4DO9 - chains A and P of the 4 polymer chains in the assembly; structure by X-ray diffraction, 2.05 A resolution.

[Chain A]
Name: DNA polymerase beta
Organism: Homo sapiens
Notes: EC 2.7.7.7, 4.2.99.-; fragment: DNA Polymerase Beta
UniProtKB: P06746 (DPOLB_HUMAN); numbering as in UniProt (aligned over 1-335)
Amino-acid sequence (335 residues; row label = number of the first residue in the row):
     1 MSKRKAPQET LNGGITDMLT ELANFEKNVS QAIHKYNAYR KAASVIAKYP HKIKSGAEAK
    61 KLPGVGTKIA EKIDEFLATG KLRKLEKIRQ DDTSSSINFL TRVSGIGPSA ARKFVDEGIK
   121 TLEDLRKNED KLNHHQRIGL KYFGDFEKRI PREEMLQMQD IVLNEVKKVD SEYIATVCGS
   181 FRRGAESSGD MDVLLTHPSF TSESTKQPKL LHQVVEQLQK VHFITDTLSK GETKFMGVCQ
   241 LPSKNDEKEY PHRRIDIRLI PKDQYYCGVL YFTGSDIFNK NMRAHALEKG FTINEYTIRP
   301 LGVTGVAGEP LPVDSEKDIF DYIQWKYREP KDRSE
Disordered / not traced: 1-9
Metal / ion sites: Na+ site 1: Lys-60, Leu-62, Val-65 (shared with 1 residue of chain D); Na+ site 2: Thr-101, Val-103, Ile-106 (shared with DG9(P) of chain P); Mg2+: Asp-190, Asp-192 (together with GFH); Na+ site 3: Asp-190, Asp-192, Asp-256 (together with GFH)
Residues lining bound ligands: GFH (2'-deoxy-5'-O-[(R)-{[(R)-[(R)-fluoro(phosphono)methyl](hydroxy)phosphoryl]oxy}(hydroxy)phosphoryl]guanosine): Arg-149, Gly-179, Ser-180, Arg-183, Ser-188, Gly-189, Asp-190, Asp-192, Tyr-271, Phe-272, Thr-273, Gly-274, Ser-275, Asp-276, Asn-279, Arg-283
UniProt features mapped onto this chain:
  - region: Arg-183 to Asp-192 (DNA-binding)
  - active site: Lys-72 (Nucleophile)
  - binding site (K(+)): Lys-60, Leu-62, Val-65, Thr-101, Val-103, Ile-106
  - binding site (Na(+)): Lys-60, Leu-62, Val-65, Thr-101, Val-103, Ile-106
  - binding site (dATP): Arg-149, Ser-180, Arg-183, Gly-189, Asp-190
  - binding site (dCTP): Arg-149, Ser-180, Arg-183, Gly-189, Asp-190
  - binding site (dGTP): Arg-149, Ser-180, Arg-183, Gly-189, Asp-190, Asp-192
  - binding site (dTTP): Arg-149, Ser-180, Arg-183, Gly-189, Asp-190
  - binding site (Mg(2+)): Asp-190, Asp-192, Asp-256
  - modified residue: Lys-72 (N6-acetyllysine), Arg-83 (Omega-N-methylarginine), Arg-152 (Omega-N-methylarginine)
  - cross-link (Glycyl lysine isopeptide (Lys-Gly)): Lys-41 (interchain with G-Cter in ubiquitin), Lys-61 (interchain with G-Cter in ubiquitin), Lys-81 (interchain with G-Cter in ubiquitin)
What the authors report for this chain:
  - binding site for GFH: Arg-183, Asp-190, Asp-192
  - Mg2+ coordination: Asp-190, Asp-192

[Chain P]
Molecule: G C T G A T G C G (doc)
Sequence (10 nucleotides; row label = number of the first residue in the row):
     1 GCTGATGCGC
Modified / non-standard residues: DOC (2',3'-dideoxycytidine-5'-monophosphate) at position 10
Metal / ion sites: Na+: DG9 (shared with Thr-101(A), Val-103(A), Ile-106(A) of chain A)

[How chain A and chain P interact]
Pairs across the interface (14):
  Ser-104(A) with DG9(P), phosphate contact
  Gly-105(A) with DC8(P), phosphate contact; DG9(P), hydrogen bond to the phosphate
  Ile-106(A) with DG9(P), phosphate contact
  Gly-107(A) with DC8(P), hydrogen bond to the phosphate
  Pro-108(A) with DC8(P), phosphate contact
  Ser-109(A) with DG7(P), phosphate contact; DC8(P), hydrogen bond to the phosphate
  Ala-110(A) with DC8(P), hydrogen bond to the phosphate
  His-135(A) with DG9(P), sugar contact
  Arg-254(A) with DG9(P), phosphate contact; DOC_10(P), salt bridge to the phosphate
  Asp-256(A) with DOC_10(P), sugar contact
  Tyr-271(A) with DOC_10(P), hydrogen bond to the base
Also at the interface, not in a pair above, chain A (15 interface residues in all): Val-103, Asp-190, Met-236, Phe-272

[Overview]
15 residues of chain A and 4 residues of chain P are in contact, with 5 hydrogen bonds and 1 salt bridge.
Polar pairs include Tyr-271(A)/DOC_10(P), Gly-105(A)/DG9(P) and Gly-107(A)/DC8(P). Ligands of chain A:
compound GFH. The paper reports a binding site for GFH at Arg-183(A), Asp-190(A) and Asp-192(A); Mg2+
coordination by Asp-190(A) and Asp-192(A).
Here chain A is DNA polymerase beta (Homo sapiens) and chain P is G C T G A T G C G (doc). Entry 4DO9 (Ternary
complex of dna polymerase beta with a dideoxy terminated primer and 2'-deoxyguanosine 5'-beta,
gamma-monofluoromethylene triphosphate ...) was determined by X-ray diffraction, deposited together with 4DOA,
4DOB and 4DOC.
